8GXX - chains F and L of the 12 polymer chains in the assembly; structure by electron microscopy, 3.00 A resolution.

== Chain F ==
Protein: V-type ATP synthase beta chain
From: Thermus thermophilus HB8
UniProt: Q56404 (VATB_THET8); numbering as in UniProt (aligned over 1-478)
Chain sequence (478 residues; row label = number of the first residue in the row):
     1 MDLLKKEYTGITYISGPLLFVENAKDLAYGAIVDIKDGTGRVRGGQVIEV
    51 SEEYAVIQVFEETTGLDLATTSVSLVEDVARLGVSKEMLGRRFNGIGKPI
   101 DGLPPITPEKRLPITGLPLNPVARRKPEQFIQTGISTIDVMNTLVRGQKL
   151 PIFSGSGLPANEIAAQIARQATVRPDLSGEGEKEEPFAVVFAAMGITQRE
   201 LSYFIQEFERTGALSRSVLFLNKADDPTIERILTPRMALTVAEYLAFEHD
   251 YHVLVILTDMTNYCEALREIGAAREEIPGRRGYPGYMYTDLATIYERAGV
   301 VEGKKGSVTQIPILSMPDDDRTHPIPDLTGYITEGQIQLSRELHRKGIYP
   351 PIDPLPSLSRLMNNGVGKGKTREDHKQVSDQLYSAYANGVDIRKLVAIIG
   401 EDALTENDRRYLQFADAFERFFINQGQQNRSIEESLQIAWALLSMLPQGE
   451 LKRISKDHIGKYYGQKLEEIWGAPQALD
Unresolved in the structure: 1, 473-478
Small-molecule neighbours: ADP (adenosine-5'-diphosphate): Leu358, Ser359, Arg360, Asn363
What the authors report for this chain:
  - binding site for the ligand ATP: Arg360

== Chain L ==
Protein: V-type ATP synthase subunit E
From: Thermus thermophilus HB8
UniProt: P74901 (VATE_THET8); residue numbers follow UniProt; this construct covers 1-188
Chain sequence (188 residues; each row starts with the number of its first residue):
     1 MSKLEAILSQEVEAEIQALLQEAEAKAEAVKREAEEKAKALLQARERALE
    51 AQYRAALRRAESAGELLVATARTQARGEVLEEVRRRVREALEALPQKPEW
   101 PEVVRKLALEALEALPGAKALVANPEDLPHLEALARERGVELQAEPALRL
   151 GVRAVGAEGKTQVENSLLARLDRAWDALSSKVAQALWG
Unresolved in the structure: 1-60

== How chain F and chain L interact ==
Pairs across the interface (32; chain F residue first):
  Leu3(F) - Arg170(L)
  Leu3(F) - Arg173(L)
  Leu3(F) - Ala174(L)  hydrophobic
  Leu4(F) - Glu110(L)
  Leu4(F) - Glu164(L)
  Leu4(F) - Asn165(L)
  Leu4(F) - Arg170(L)
  Lys5(F) - Val163(L)
  Lys5(F) - Glu164(L)  hydrogen bond (backbone-backbone)
  Lys5(F) - Arg173(L)
  Lys6(F) - Gln162(L)
  Lys6(F) - Val163(L)
  Glu7(F) - Thr161(L)
  Glu7(F) - Gln162(L)  hydrogen bond (backbone-backbone)
  Tyr8(F) - Lys160(L)
  Tyr8(F) - Thr161(L)
  Thr9(F) - Lys160(L)  hydrogen bond (backbone-backbone)
  Thr9(F) - Gln162(L)
  Glu22(F) - Lys160(L)  salt bridge
  Asn23(F) - Thr161(L)
  Leu75(F) - Arg173(L)  hydrogen bond (backbone-side chain)
  Val76(F) - Arg173(L)  hydrogen bond (backbone-side chain)
  Glu87(F) - Arg76(L)
  Leu103(F) - Thr73(L)
  Pro104(F) - Thr73(L)
  Pro104(F) - Gly77(L)
  Thr107(F) - Arg76(L)  hydrogen bond
  Thr107(F) - Leu80(L)
  Pro108(F) - Asp176(L)
  Pro108(F) - Ser179(L)
  Pro108(F) - Ser180(L)
  Arg111(F) - Asp176(L)  salt bridge
Interface residues without a listed pair, chain F (20 interface residues in all): Asp2, Gly10, Ser215
Interface residues without a listed pair, chain L (23 interface residues in all): Leu66, Thr70, Gln74, Ala111, Glu158, Ala169

== Overview ==
Chain F and chain L form an interface of 20 and 23 residues respectively, with 6 hydrogen bonds and 2 salt
bridges. Polar pairs include Glu22(F)-Lys160(L), Arg111(F)-Asp176(L) and Leu75(F)-Arg173(L). Bound to chain F:
ADP. From the paper: a binding site for the ligand ATP at Arg360(F).
Chain F is V-type ATP synthase beta chain and chain L is V-type ATP synthase subunit E, both from Thermus
thermophilus HB8; the structure, 3 nucleotide-bound V1EG of V/A-ATPase from Thermus thermophilus, was
determined by electron microscopy, deposited together with 8GXU, 8GXW, 8GXY and 8GXZ.
